PDB entry 8ESA | electron microscopy, 3.40 A resolution | chains A and C of the 3 polymer chains in the assembly

== Chain A ==
Name: Beta-2-microglobulin, HLA class I antigen, MAGE-A4 peptide chimera
Organism: Homo sapiens
UniProtKB: Q53Z42 (Q53Z42_HUMAN); residues 1-276 here correspond to UniProt positions 25-300 (UniProt number = residue number + 24)
Chain sequence (448 residues; row label = number of the first residue in the row; numbers below 1 keep their minus sign (Gly-143 is residue -143)):
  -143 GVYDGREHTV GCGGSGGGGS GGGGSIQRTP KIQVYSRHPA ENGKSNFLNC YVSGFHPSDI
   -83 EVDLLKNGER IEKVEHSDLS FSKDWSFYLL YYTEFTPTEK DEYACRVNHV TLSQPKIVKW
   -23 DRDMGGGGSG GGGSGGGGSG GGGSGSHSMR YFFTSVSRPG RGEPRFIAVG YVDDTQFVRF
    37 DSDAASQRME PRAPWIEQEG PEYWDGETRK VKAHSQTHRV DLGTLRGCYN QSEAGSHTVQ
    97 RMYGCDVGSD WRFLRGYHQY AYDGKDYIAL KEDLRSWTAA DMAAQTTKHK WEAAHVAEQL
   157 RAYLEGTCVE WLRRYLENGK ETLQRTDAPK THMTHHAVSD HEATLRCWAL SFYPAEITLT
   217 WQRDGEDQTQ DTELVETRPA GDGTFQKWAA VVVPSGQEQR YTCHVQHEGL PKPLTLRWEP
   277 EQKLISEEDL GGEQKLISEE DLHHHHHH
Not modelled in the structure: -143 to 0, 225-227, 277-304
Disulfides: Cys101-Cys164, Cys203-Cys259
Differences from the reference sequence: linker (-19 to 0); conflict Cys84 (Tyr108 in Q53Z42)

== Chain C ==
Name: Beta-2-microglobulin, HLA class I antigen, MAGE-A4 peptide chimera
Organism: Homo sapiens
UniProtKB: Q53Z42 (Q53Z42_HUMAN); residues 145-420 here correspond to UniProt positions 25-300 (UniProt number = residue number - 120)
Chain sequence (448 residues; row label = number of the first residue in the row):
     1 GVYDGREHTV GCGGSGGGGS GGGGSIQRTP KIQVYSRHPA ENGKSNFLNC YVSGFHPSDI
    61 EVDLLKNGER IEKVEHSDLS FSKDWSFYLL YYTEFTPTEK DEYACRVNHV TLSQPKIVKW
   121 DRDMGGGGSG GGGSGGGGSG GGGSGSHSMR YFFTSVSRPG RGEPRFIAVG YVDDTQFVRF
   181 DSDAASQRME PRAPWIEQEG PEYWDGETRK VKAHSQTHRV DLGTLRGCYN QSEAGSHTVQ
   241 RMYGCDVGSD WRFLRGYHQY AYDGKDYIAL KEDLRSWTAA DMAAQTTKHK WEAAHVAEQL
   301 RAYLEGTCVE WLRRYLENGK ETLQRTDAPK THMTHHAVSD HEATLRCWAL SFYPAEITLT
   361 WQRDGEDQTQ DTELVETRPA GDGTFQKWAA VVVPSGQEQR YTCHVQHEGL PKPLTLRWEP
   421 EQKLISEEDL GGEQKLISEE DLHHHHHH
Not modelled in the structure: 13-448
Differences from the reference sequence: linker (125-144); conflict Cys228 (Tyr108 in Q53Z42)
Reported in the primary citation:
  - conformationally variable residues (order/disorder transition, side-chain flip): Asp4, Arg6

== How chain A and chain C interact ==
Inter-chain disulfides: Cys84(A)-Cys12(C)
Residue-residue contacts (34):
  Met5(A) - Gly1(C)
  Tyr7(A) - Gly1(C)  hydrogen bond (side chain-backbone)
  Tyr7(A) - Val2(C)  hydrophobic
  Tyr59(A) - Gly1(C)
  Glu63(A) - Gly1(C)
  Glu63(A) - Val2(C)  hydrogen bond (side chain-backbone)
  Lys66(A) - Val2(C)
  Lys66(A) - Asp4(C)
  His70(A) - Tyr3(C)
  His70(A) - Glu7(C)  salt bridge
  Thr73(A) - His8(C)  hydrogen bond (side chain-backbone)
  Thr73(A) - Thr9(C)
  Asp77(A) - Thr9(C)
  Asp77(A) - Val10(C)  hydrogen bond (side chain-backbone)
  Thr80(A) - Val10(C)
  Cys84(A) - Cys12(C)  disulfide
  Tyr99(A) - Val2(C)
  Tyr99(A) - Tyr3(C)  hydrogen bond (side chain-backbone)
  Tyr116(A) - Val10(C)
  Tyr123(A) - Val10(C)
  Tyr123(A) - Gly11(C)
  Thr143(A) - Val10(C)
  Thr143(A) - Gly11(C)  hydrogen bond (side chain-backbone)
  Lys146(A) - Thr9(C)  hydrogen bond (side chain-backbone)
  Trp147(A) - His8(C)
  Trp147(A) - Thr9(C)
  Val152(A) - His8(C)
  Gln155(A) - His8(C)  hydrogen bond
  Tyr159(A) - Gly1(C)  hydrogen bond (side chain-backbone)
  Tyr159(A) - Val2(C)  hydrogen bond (side chain-backbone)
  Tyr159(A) - Tyr3(C)  hydrogen bond (side chain-backbone)
  Tyr159(A) - Asp4(C)
  Thr163(A) - Asp4(C)
  Tyr171(A) - Gly1(C)  hydrogen bond (side chain-backbone)
Other interface residues (no listed pair), chain A (31 interface residues in all): Val67, Ala69, Val76, Leu81, Arg97, Ala139, Thr142, Ala150, Leu156, Trp167
Other interface residues (no listed pair), chain C (11 interface residues in all): Arg6

== Overview ==
The interface between chain A and chain C involves 31 residues on one side and 11 on the other; the contacts
include 1 disulfide bond, 12 hydrogen bonds and 1 salt bridge. Polar contacts include His70(A)-Glu7(C),
Tyr7(A)-Gly1(C) and Glu63(A)-Val2(C). From the paper: conformational variability at Asp4(C) and Arg6(C).
Both chains are Beta-2-microglobulin, HLA class I antigen, MAGE-A4 peptide chimera (Homo sapiens). Entry 8ESA
(CryoEM structure of HLA-A2 bound to MAGEA4 (230-239) peptide) was determined by electron microscopy,
deposited together with 8ES7, 8ES8, 8ES9 and 8ESB.
